Entry 1HNB (X-ray diffraction, 3.50 A resolution); this record covers chains A and B.

[Chain A (and B)]
Molecule: Glutathione S-transferase
Source organism: Homo sapiens
Notes: EC 2.5.1.18; chain B of this document is another copy of the same molecule, construct and numbering; everything in this record applies to it too
UniProtKB: P28161 (GSTM2_HUMAN); residues 1-217 here = UniProt positions 1-217
Sequence (217 residues; row label = number of the first residue in the row):
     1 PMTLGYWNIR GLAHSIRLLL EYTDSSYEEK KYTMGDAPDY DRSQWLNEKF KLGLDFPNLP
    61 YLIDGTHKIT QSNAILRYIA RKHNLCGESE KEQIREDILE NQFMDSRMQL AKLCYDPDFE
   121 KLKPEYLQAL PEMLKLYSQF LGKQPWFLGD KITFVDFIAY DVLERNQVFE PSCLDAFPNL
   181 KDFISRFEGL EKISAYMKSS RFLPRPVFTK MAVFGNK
Construct notes: conflict Phe-214 (Trp in P28161)
Small-molecule neighbours: glutathione S-(2,4 dinitrobenzene) (GDN): Tyr-6, Trp-7, Leu-12, Trp-45, Lys-49, Asn-58, Leu-59, Pro-60, Gln-71, Ser-72, Asn-73, Met-104, Tyr-115

[How chain A and chain B interact]
Pairs across the interface (45):
  Asp-55(A) with Phe-140(B)
  Phe-56(A) with Ile-98(B), hydrophobic; Leu-99(B), hydrophobic; Gln-102(B); Leu-136(B), hydrophobic; Tyr-137(B), hydrophobic; Phe-140(B), hydrophobic
  Thr-66(A) with Lys-91(B)
  His-67(A) with Lys-91(B)
  Ile-69(A) with Ile-94(B), hydrophobic; Ile-98(B), hydrophobic
  Thr-70(A) with Ile-98(B)
  Gln-71(A) with Ile-98(B); Asn-101(B); Gln-102(B), hydrogen bond; Asp-105(B), hydrogen bond
  Asn-73(A) with Asn-101(B), hydrogen bond
  Ala-74(A) with Asp-97(B); Ile-98(B), hydrophobic
  Arg-77(A) with Arg-77(B); Asp-97(B)
  Tyr-78(A) with Glu-90(B)
  Arg-81(A) with Glu-90(B), salt bridge; Gln-93(B), hydrogen bond; Asp-97(B), salt bridge
  Glu-90(A) with Tyr-78(B); Arg-81(B), salt bridge; Lys-82(B)
  Ile-94(A) with His-67(B); Ile-69(B), hydrophobic
  Asp-97(A) with Ala-74(B); Arg-81(B), salt bridge
  Ile-98(A) with Phe-56(B), hydrophobic; Thr-70(B); Gln-71(B)
  Asn-101(A) with Gln-71(B); Asn-73(B)
  Gln-102(A) with Phe-56(B); Gln-71(B), hydrogen bond
  Asp-105(A) with Gln-71(B), hydrogen bond
  Glu-132(A) with Phe-50(B)
  Leu-136(A) with Asp-55(B); Phe-56(B), hydrophobic
  Tyr-137(A) with Phe-56(B), hydrophobic
  Phe-140(A) with Phe-56(B), hydrophobic
Also at the interface, not in a pair above, chain A (26 interface residues in all): Gln-93, Leu-99, Glu-100
Also at the interface, not in a pair above, chain B (27 interface residues in all): Pro-57

[Overview]
The interface between chain A and chain B involves 26 residues on one side and 27 on the other, with 6
hydrogen bonds and 4 salt bridges. Polar contacts include Arg-81(A)/Glu-90(B), Arg-81(A)/Asp-97(B) and
Gln-71(A)/Gln-102(B). Ligands of chain A: glutathione S-(2,4 dinitrobenzene).
Both chains are Glutathione S-transferase (Homo sapiens). Entry 1HNB (Crystal structure of human class mu
glutathione transferase GSTM2-2: effects of lattice packing on conformational heterogeneity) was determined by
X-ray diffraction together with 1HNA and 1HNC from the same study.
